Entry 4GE5 (X-ray diffraction, 2.00 A resolution); this record covers chain A.

[Chain A]
Name: Tyrosine-protein phosphatase non-receptor type 9
From: Homo sapiens
Notes: EC 3.1.3.48; fragment: tyrosine-protein phosphatase domain
UniProtKB: P43378 (PTN9_HUMAN); residues 277-582 here = UniProt positions 277-582
Amino-acid sequence (314 residues; each row starts with the number of its first residue):
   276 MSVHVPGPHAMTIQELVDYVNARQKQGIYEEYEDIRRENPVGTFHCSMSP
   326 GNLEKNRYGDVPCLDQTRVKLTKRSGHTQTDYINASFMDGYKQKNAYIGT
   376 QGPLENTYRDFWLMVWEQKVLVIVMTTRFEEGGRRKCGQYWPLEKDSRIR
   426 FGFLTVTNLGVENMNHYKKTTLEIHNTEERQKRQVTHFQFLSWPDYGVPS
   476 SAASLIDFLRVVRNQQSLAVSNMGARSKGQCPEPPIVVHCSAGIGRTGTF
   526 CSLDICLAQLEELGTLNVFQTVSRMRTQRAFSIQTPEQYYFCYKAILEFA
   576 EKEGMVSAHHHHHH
Disordered / not traced: 276, 499-507, 584-589
Sequence notes: initiating methionine (276); expression tag (583-589)
Residues lining bound ligands: A89 (N-(4-bromo-3-methylbenzoyl)-4-[difluoro(phosphono)methyl]-L-phenylalanyl-N~5~-(3-iodobenzoyl)-L-ornithinamide): R311, P315, Y333, G334, D335, V336, P337, C515, S516, A517, G518, I519, G520, R521, F556, Q559, Q563
Swiss-Prot annotation at these positions:
  - active site: C515 (Phosphocysteine intermediate)
  - binding site (substrate): D470, C515 to R521, Q559

[In short]
Ligands of chain A: compound A89. Curated annotation (UniProt) lists active-site residue C515 and 9
substrate-binding residues.
Chain A is Tyrosine-protein phosphatase non-receptor type 9 (Homo sapiens); the structure, Crystal structure
of human protein tyrosine phosphatase PTPN9 (MEG2) complex with compound 5, was determined by X-ray
diffraction, deposited together with 4GE2 and 4GE6.
